Entry 7PHB (electron microscopy, 4.90 A resolution (low resolution: residue-level contacts below are approximate; hydrogen-bond / salt-bridge calls are withheld)); this record covers chains a and 3 of the 56 polymer chains in the assembly.

== Chain a ==
Name: 50S ribosomal protein L2
Source organism: Mycoplasma pneumoniae M129
Reference sequence: P75577 (RL2_MYCPN); residue numbers follow UniProt; this construct covers 1-287
Amino-acid sequence (287 residues; each row starts with the number of its first residue):
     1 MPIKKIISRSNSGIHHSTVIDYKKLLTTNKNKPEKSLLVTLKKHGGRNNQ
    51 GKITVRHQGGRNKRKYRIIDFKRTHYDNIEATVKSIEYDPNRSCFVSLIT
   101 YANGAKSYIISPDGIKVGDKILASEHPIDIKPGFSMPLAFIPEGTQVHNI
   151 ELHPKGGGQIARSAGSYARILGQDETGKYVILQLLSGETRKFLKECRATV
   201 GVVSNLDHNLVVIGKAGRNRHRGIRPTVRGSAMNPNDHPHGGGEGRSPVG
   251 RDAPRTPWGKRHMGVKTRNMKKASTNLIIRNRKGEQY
Disordered / not traced: 1, 287

== Chain 3 ==
Molecule: 23S ribosomal RNA
Source organism: Mycoplasma pneumoniae M129
Sequence (2907 nucleotides; row label = number of the first residue in the row):
     1 UACAAUAAGUUACUAAGGGCUUAUGGUGGAUGCCUUGGCACUAAUAGGCG
    51 AUGAAGGACGUGUUAACCUGCGAUAAGCUUCGGGUAGGUGGUAAGAACCU
   101 CAGAUCCGGAGAUUUCCGAAUGGAGCAAUCCGGUAGUUGGAAACAGCUAU
   151 CAUUAAUUGAUGAAUAAAUAGUCAAUUAAAGCAAUACGUGGUGAAGUGAA
   201 ACAUCUCAGUAGCCACAGGAAAAGAAAACGAAUGUGAUUCCGUGUGUAGU
   251 GGCGAGCGAAAGCGGAACAGGCCAAACUUAUCAUUAGAUAGGGGUUGUAG
   301 GGCUUGCAAUGUGGACUUGAAAACGAUAGAAGAAGCUGUUGGAAAGCAGC
   351 GCGCAAAAGGGUGAUAGCCCCGUAUUUGAAAUUGUUUUCAUACCUAGCGA
   401 GAUCCCUGAGUAGCUCGGAAAACGUUAUUUUGAGUGAAUCUGCCCAGACC
   451 AUUGGGUAAGCCUAAAUACUAAUUAGUGACCGAUAGCGAAACAGUACCGU
   501 GAGGGAAAGGUGAAAAGAACCCAGAGAUGGGAGUGAAAUAGAUUCUGAAA
   551 CCAUAUGCCUACAACGUGUCAGAGCACAUUAAUGUGUGAUGGCGUGCGUU
   601 UUGAAGUAUGAGCCGGCGAGUUAUGAUAGCAAGCGUUAGUUAACCAGGAG
   651 AUGGGGAGCUGUAGCGAAAGCGAGUUUUAAAAGAGCGUUUGUUUGUUAUU
   701 AUAGACCCGAAACGGGUUGAGCUAGUCAUGAGCAGGUUGAAGGUUGAGUA
   751 ACAUCAACUGGAGGACCGAACCGACUCUCGUUGAAACGAUAGCGGAUGAC
   801 UUGUGAUUAGGGGUGAAAUUCCAAUCGAAAUCCGUGAUAGCUGGUUCUCG
   851 UCGAAAUAGCUUUAAGGCUAGCGUGAGAUCACAAAUAAGUGGAGGUAAAG
   901 CUACUGAAUGUAUGAUGGCGCCACCUAGGCGUACUGAAUACAAUUAAACU
   951 CUGAAUGCCAUUUAUUUUAUUCUCGCAGUCAGACAGUGGGGGAUAAGCUU
  1001 CAUUGUCAAGAGGGGAAGAGCCCAGAUCAUUAAAUAAGGUCCCCAAAAUA
  1051 UACUAAGUGGAAAAGGAUGUGAAAGUGCUAAAACAGCAAGGAUGUUGGCU
  1101 UAGAAGCAGCCAUCGUUUAAAGAGUGCGUAACAGCUCACUUGUCGAGUGU
  1151 UUUUGCGCCGAAGAUGUAACGGGGCUAAGUAUAUUACCGAAUUUAUGGAU
  1201 AAGAUUUAUAUCUUGUGGUAGACGAGCGUUGUAUUGGAGUUGAAGUCAAA
  1251 GCGUGAGCAUUGGUGGAUCCAAUACAAGUGAGAAUGCCGGCAUGAGUAAC
  1301 GCUUGGGAGUGAGAAUCUCCCAAACCGAUUGACUAAGGUUUCCUGGACCA
  1351 GGGUCGUCCUUCCAGGGUUAGUCUGGACCUAAGCUGAGGCUGAAAAGCGU
  1401 AGGCGAUGGACAACAGGUUAAUAUUCCUGUACUUACAGUUAGACUGAUGG
  1451 AGUGACAAAGAAGGUUUUCCACCCCCAUAAUUGGAUUUGGGGAUAAAUCA
  1501 UAAGGUGGUACAAUAGGCAAAUCCGUUGUGCAUAACAUUGAGUGAUGAUG
  1551 UCGAGUGAAUGAGUGAUCAAGUAGCGAAGGUGGUAUUAAUCAUGCUUUCA
  1601 AGAAAAGCUUCUAGGGUUAAUCUAGCUGUAACCAGUACCGAGAACGAACA
  1651 CACGUAGUCAAGGAGAGGAUCCUAAGGUUAGCGAGUGAACUAUAGCCAAG
  1701 GAACUCUGCAAAUUAACCCCGUAAGUUAGCGAGAAGGGGUGCUUAUGUAA
  1751 AAGUAAGCCGCAGUGAAGAACGAGGGGGGACUGUUUAACUAAAACACAAC
  1801 UCUAUGCCAAACCGUAAGGUGAUGUAUAUGGGGUGACACCUGCCCAGUGC
  1851 UGGAAGGUUAAAGAAGGAGGUUAGCGCAAGCGAAGCUUUUAACUGAAGCC
  1901 CCAGUGAACGGCGGCCGUAACUAUAACGGUCCUAAGGUAGCGAAAUUCCU
  1951 AGUCGGGUAAAUUCCGUCCCGCUUGAAUGGUGUAACCAUCUCUUGACUGU
  2001 CUCGGCUAUAGACUCGGUGAAAUCCAGGUACGGGUGAAGACACCCGUUAG
  2051 GCGCAACGGGACGGAAAGACCCCGUGAAGCUUUACUGUAGCUUAAUAUUG
  2101 AUCAGGACAUUAUCAUGUAGAGAAUAGGUAGGAGCAAUCGAUGCAAGUUC
  2151 GCUAGGACUUGUUGAUGCGAAAGGUGGAAUACUACCCUUGGUUGUGUGCU
  2201 GUUCUAAUUGGUAACUGUUAUCCAGUUUCAAGACAGUGUUAGGUGGGCAG
  2251 UUUGACUGGGGCGGUCGCCUCCUAAAAGGUAACGGAGGCGUACAAAGGUA
  2301 CCUUCAGUACGGUUGGAAAUCGUAUGUAGAGUGUAAUGGUGUAAGGGUGC
  2351 UUGACUGUGAGACAUACAGGUCGAACAGGUGAGAAAUCAGGUCAUAGUGA
  2401 UCCGGUGGUCCAGUAUGGAAUGGCCAUCGCUCAACGGAUAAAAGCUACUC
  2451 CGGGGAUAACAGGCUGAUACUGCCCAAGAGUUCAUAUCGACGGCAGUGUU
  2501 UGGCACCUCGAUGUCGACUCAUCUCAUCCUCGAGCUGAAGCAGGUUCGAA
  2551 GGGUUCGGCUGUUCGCCGAUUAAAGAGAUACGUGAGUUGGGUUCAAACCG
  2601 UCGUGAGACAGGUUGGUCCCUAUCUAUUGUGCCCGUAGGAAGAUUGAAGA
  2651 GUGUUGCUUCUAGUACGAGAGGACCGAAGCGAGGACACCUCUUAUGCUCC
  2701 AGUUGUAGCGCCAGCUGCACCGCUGGGUAGUAACGUGUCUAUUAGAUAAA
  2751 CGCUGAAAGCAUCUAAGUGUGAAACUAUCUCAAAGAUUAAUCUUCCCAUU
  2801 UCGCAAGAAAGUAAGAGCCGUCAAAGACGAUGACGUUGAUAGGUUACAGG
  2851 UGUAAGCAUAGUGAUAUGUUGAGCUGAGUAAUACUAAUUGCUCGAGGACU
  2901 UAUUGGA
Disordered / not traced: 1-7, 923-927, 1560-1569, 2901-2907
Small-molecule neighbours: chloramphenicol (CLM): G2068, A2459, C2460, U2508, A2511, U2512, G2513, U2514

== How chain a and chain 3 interact ==
Contacting residue pairs - 244 pairs, chain a then chain 3:
  Lys4(a) - C1599(3)
  Ile7(a) - A740(3)
  Ser8(a) - A762(3)
  Arg9(a) - A740(3)
  Arg9(a) - G763(3)
  Arg9(a) - G1729(3)
  Arg9(a) - C1730(3)
  Ser10(a) - A765(3)
  Asn11(a) - A765(3)
  Asn11(a) - C1730(3)
  Ser12(a) - G764(3)
  Ser12(a) - A765(3)
  Gly13(a) - A1780(3)
  Ile14(a) - A1780(3)
  His15(a) - G764(3)
  His15(a) - A1780(3)
  His15(a) - C1781(3)
  Val19(a) - C1599(3)
  Tyr22(a) - A1601(3)
  Asn29(a) - U1598(3)
  Lys30(a) - U1597(3)
  Asn31(a) - G1602(3)
  Lys35(a) - U1453(3)
  Lys35(a) - G1454(3)
  Lys35(a) - A1455(3)
  Ser36(a) - G1452(3)
  Val39(a) - U1823(3)
  Thr40(a) - A1603(3)
  Thr40(a) - A1604(3)
  Leu41(a) - U1823(3)
  Lys42(a) - A1381(3)
  Lys42(a) - A1382(3)
  Lys42(a) - U1823(3)
  Lys43(a) - C727(3)
  Lys43(a) - A728(3)
  His44(a) - U1820(3)
  His44(a) - G1821(3)
  His44(a) - U1823(3)
  Gly45(a) - G1821(3)
  Gly46(a) - U1820(3)
  Gly46(a) - G1821(3)
  Arg47(a) - G725(3)
  Arg47(a) - U726(3)
  Arg47(a) - U1820(3)
  Asn48(a) - C1813(3)
  Asn48(a) - G1818(3)
  Asn48(a) - G1819(3)
  Asn49(a) - C1398(3)
  Asn49(a) - G1399(3)
  Asn49(a) - G1819(3)
  Gln50(a) - U808(3)
  Gln50(a) - C1813(3)
  Gln50(a) - G1814(3)
  Gln50(a) - G1818(3)
  Gly51(a) - U808(3)
  Lys52(a) - G812(3)
  Lys52(a) - G813(3)
  Lys52(a) - U814(3)
  Lys52(a) - C1813(3)
  Lys52(a) - G1814(3)
  Ile53(a) - U814(3)
  Ile53(a) - C1812(3)
  Thr54(a) - C1812(3)
  Thr54(a) - C1813(3)
  Thr54(a) - G1819(3)
  Thr54(a) - U1820(3)
  Val55(a) - U1820(3)
  Val55(a) - G1821(3)
  Val55(a) - G1830(3)
  Arg56(a) - A817(3)
  Arg56(a) - G1831(3)
  His57(a) - G1830(3)
  His57(a) - G1831(3)
  Gln58(a) - G1830(3)
  Gly60(a) - C727(3)
  Asn62(a) - A1600(3)
  Lys63(a) - U729(3)
  Lys63(a) - G1602(3)
  Lys63(a) - A1603(3)
  Arg64(a) - A1601(3)
  Lys65(a) - G1602(3)
  Lys65(a) - A1603(3)
  Lys65(a) - A1604(3)
  Tyr66(a) - U1823(3)
  Tyr66(a) - G1824(3)
  Arg67(a) - A1601(3)
  Arg67(a) - G1602(3)
  Lys72(a) - A2213(3)
  Tyr88(a) - A1601(3)
  Arg92(a) - G1824(3)
  Arg92(a) - U1825(3)
  Asn103(a) - G1516(3)
  Asn103(a) - G1525(3)
  Gly104(a) - G1516(3)
  Gly104(a) - G1525(3)
  Lys106(a) - G1525(3)
  Lys106(a) - U1526(3)
  Leu152(a) - C1807(3)
  His153(a) - C1808(3)
  His153(a) - U2212(3)
  Pro154(a) - U2212(3)
  Pro154(a) - C2229(3)
  Lys155(a) - U2212(3)
  Lys155(a) - A2213(3)
  Gly156(a) - U2212(3)
  Gln159(a) - C1807(3)
  Gln159(a) - C1808(3)
  Gln159(a) - U1825(3)
  Ile160(a) - G1806(3)
  Ile160(a) - U1825(3)
  Ala161(a) - U1825(3)
  Ala161(a) - A1826(3)
  Arg162(a) - G1824(3)
  Arg162(a) - U1825(3)
  Arg162(a) - A1826(3)
  Ser163(a) - A1826(3)
  Ser163(a) - U1827(3)
  Ala164(a) - U1827(3)
  Gly165(a) - U1827(3)
  Tyr179(a) - A2231(3)
  Leu184(a) - G1806(3)
  Leu185(a) - G1806(3)
  Leu185(a) - U1827(3)
  Ser186(a) - A1826(3)
  Glu188(a) - G1806(3)
  Arg190(a) - G1806(3)
  Arg190(a) - C1807(3)
  Leu193(a) - A2230(3)
  Leu206(a) - U1827(3)
  His208(a) - U1827(3)
  His208(a) - A1828(3)
  Asn209(a) - U1827(3)
  Val212(a) - A1799(3)
  Ile213(a) - A1798(3)
  Ile213(a) - A1799(3)
  Gly214(a) - A1798(3)
  Lys215(a) - G764(3)
  Lys215(a) - A1798(3)
  Ala216(a) - G764(3)
  Ala216(a) - A799(3)
  Ala216(a) - C1797(3)
  Gly217(a) - G764(3)
  Gly217(a) - A799(3)
  Arg218(a) - A1600(3)
  Asn219(a) - C1797(3)
  Asn219(a) - A1798(3)
  Arg220(a) - A799(3)
  Arg220(a) - A816(3)
  His221(a) - A799(3)
  His221(a) - A1600(3)
  Arg225(a) - G725(3)
  Arg225(a) - U726(3)
  Arg225(a) - G815(3)
  Arg225(a) - A816(3)
  Pro226(a) - A816(3)
  Pro226(a) - A1796(3)
  Pro226(a) - C1797(3)
  Thr227(a) - A1796(3)
  Thr227(a) - C1797(3)
  Val228(a) - A816(3)
  Val228(a) - A817(3)
  Val228(a) - A1796(3)
  Arg229(a) - C1795(3)
  Arg229(a) - A1796(3)
  Arg229(a) - G1833(3)
  Arg229(a) - U1834(3)
  Arg229(a) - G1835(3)
  Gly230(a) - G1833(3)
  Ser231(a) - G1833(3)
  Ala232(a) - A817(3)
  Ala232(a) - A818(3)
  Ala232(a) - C1795(3)
  Met233(a) - A817(3)
  Asn234(a) - U819(3)
  Asn236(a) - U819(3)
  Asn236(a) - A828(3)
  Asp237(a) - G815(3)
  Asp237(a) - A817(3)
  Gly241(a) - A2606(3)
  Gly242(a) - A2606(3)
  Gly242(a) - G2607(3)
  Gly243(a) - A2606(3)
  Gly243(a) - G2607(3)
  Glu244(a) - A2596(3)
  Glu244(a) - A2597(3)
  Glu244(a) - A2608(3)
  Gly245(a) - C2598(3)
  Gly245(a) - C2599(3)
  Arg246(a) - A1794(3)
  Arg246(a) - U1978(3)
  Arg246(a) - G1979(3)
  Arg246(a) - C2598(3)
  Arg246(a) - C2599(3)
  Ser247(a) - A2606(3)
  Pro248(a) - G1910(3)
  Pro248(a) - U1978(3)
  Val249(a) - C1909(3)
  Val249(a) - G1910(3)
  Gly250(a) - U2604(3)
  Gly250(a) - G2605(3)
  Arg251(a) - C1909(3)
  Arg251(a) - U2082(3)
  Arg251(a) - G2246(3)
  Arg251(a) - G2247(3)
  Asp252(a) - C1909(3)
  Ala253(a) - G1849(3)
  Pro254(a) - A1908(3)
  Arg255(a) - G1832(3)
  Thr256(a) - G1831(3)
  Pro257(a) - G1831(3)
  Pro257(a) - G1832(3)
  Trp258(a) - C1812(3)
  Trp258(a) - C1813(3)
  Gly259(a) - G2247(3)
  Arg261(a) - G1849(3)
  Arg261(a) - C1850(3)
  His262(a) - U1803(3)
  His262(a) - G1830(3)
  His262(a) - G1831(3)
  Met263(a) - C1802(3)
  Met263(a) - U1803(3)
  Met263(a) - G1831(3)
  Gly264(a) - U1803(3)
  Gly264(a) - C1850(3)
  Gly264(a) - U1851(3)
  Val265(a) - A1804(3)
  Val265(a) - U1851(3)
  Lys266(a) - U1805(3)
  Thr267(a) - A1804(3)
  Thr267(a) - U1805(3)
  Thr267(a) - A1810(3)
  Thr267(a) - A1811(3)
  Arg268(a) - U1805(3)
  Arg268(a) - G1806(3)
  Arg268(a) - C1807(3)
  Lys271(a) - A2235(3)
  Lys271(a) - G2236(3)
  Lys272(a) - A1809(3)
  Lys272(a) - A1810(3)
  Ala273(a) - A2231(3)
  Ser274(a) - C1807(3)
  Asn276(a) - G2232(3)
  Arg282(a) - A1804(3)
  Arg282(a) - U1805(3)
Also at the interface, not in a pair above, chain a (144 interface residues in all): Pro33, Gly59, Pro90, Asn91, Ser93, Thr100, Ala102, Ser166, Lys178, Asp207, Arg222, Pro235, His238, Pro239, Asn269, Ile278, Lys283
Also at the interface, not in a pair above, chain 3 (123 interface residues in all): C766, C800, A1515, U1727, A1817, U1829, A1836, U1848, G1852, A1984, A1985, C2080, U2081, U2092, U2093, U2244

== In short ==
144 residues of chain a face 123 of chain 3 across their interface. Chain 3 binds chloramphenicol.
Chain a is 50S ribosomal protein L2 and chain 3 is 23S ribosomal RNA, both from Mycoplasma pneumoniae M129;
the structure, 70S ribosome with A- and P-site tRNAs in chloramphenicol-treated Mycoplasma pneumoniae cells,
was determined by electron microscopy (same publication as 7OOC, 7OOD, 7P6Z, 7PAH, 7PAI, 7PAJ and 23 further
entries).
